PDB entry 1BVI | X-ray diffraction, 1.90 A resolution | chains A and C of the 4 polymer chains in the assembly

[Chain A (and C)]
Name: Protein (ribonuclease T1)
Source organism: Aspergillus oryzae
Notes: EC 3.1.27.3; chain C of this document is another copy of the same molecule, construct and numbering; everything in this record applies to it too
UniProtKB: P00651 (RNT1_ASPOR); residues 1-104 here correspond to UniProt positions 27-130 (UniProt number = residue number + 26)
Amino-acid sequence (104 residues; numbered 1 to 104; the number before each row is that of its first residue):
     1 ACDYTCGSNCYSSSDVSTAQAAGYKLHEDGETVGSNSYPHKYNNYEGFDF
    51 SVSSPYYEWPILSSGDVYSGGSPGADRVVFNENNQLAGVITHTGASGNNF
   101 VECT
Sequence notes: conflict Lys-25 (Gln51 in P00651)
Disulfides: Cys-2/Cys-10, Cys-6/Cys-103
Small-molecule neighbours: guanosine-2'-monophosphate (2GP): Asn-36, Tyr-38, His-40, Lys-41, Tyr-42, Asn-43, Asn-44, Tyr-45, Glu-46, Glu-58, Asn-98, Asn-99, Phe-100
Swiss-Prot annotation at these positions:
  - active site: His-40, Glu-58 (Proton acceptor), His-92 (Proton donor)

[Interface between chain A and chain C]
Pairs across the interface (19):
  Ser-35(A) / Pro-55(C)
  Ser-35(A) / Glu-82(C)  hydrogen bond
  Ser-72(A) / Tyr-24(C)  hydrogen bond
  Ser-72(A) / His-27(C)  hydrogen bond
  Ser-72(A) / Glu-82(C)  hydrogen bond (side chain-backbone)
  Pro-73(A) / Glu-82(C)
  Pro-73(A) / Asn-83(C)
  Gly-74(A) / Tyr-24(C)  hydrogen bond (backbone-side chain)
  Gly-74(A) / Glu-82(C)  hydrogen bond (backbone-backbone)
  Gly-74(A) / Asn-83(C)
  Ala-75(A) / Asn-83(C)  hydrogen bond (backbone-backbone)
  Arg-77(A) / Asn-83(C)  hydrogen bond
  His-92(A) / Asn-83(C)
  His-92(A) / Gln-85(C)
  Gly-97(A) / Ser-51(C)
  Gly-97(A) / Val-52(C)
  Gly-97(A) / Gln-85(C)  hydrogen bond (backbone-side chain)
  Asn-98(A) / Ser-51(C)
  Asn-98(A) / Ser-53(C)
Other interface residues (no listed pair), chain A (12 interface residues in all): Asn-36, Tyr-38, Gly-71
Other interface residues (no listed pair), chain C (12 interface residues in all): Glu-28, Ser-54, Asn-84

[Summary]
Chain A and chain C each contribute 12 residues to their interface; the contacts include 9 hydrogen bonds.
Polar pairs include Ser-35(A)/Glu-82(C), Ser-72(A)/Tyr-24(C) and Ser-72(A)/His-27(C). Chain A binds
guanosine-2'-monophosphate. From UniProt: 3 active-site residues on chain A.
Both chains are Protein (ribonuclease T1) (Aspergillus oryzae). Entry 1BVI (Ribonuclease T1 (WILDTYPE)
complexed with 2'GMP) was determined by X-ray diffraction together with 2HOH from the same study.
